4HEF - chain A; structure by X-ray diffraction, 1.86 A resolution.

# Chain A
Molecule: Beta-lactamase
Source organism: Pseudomonas aeruginosa
Notes: EC 3.5.2.6
UniProtKB: P24735 (AMPC_PSEAE); residues 29-388 here = UniProt positions 29-388
Sequence (360 residues; numbered 29 to 388; the number before each row is that of its first residue):
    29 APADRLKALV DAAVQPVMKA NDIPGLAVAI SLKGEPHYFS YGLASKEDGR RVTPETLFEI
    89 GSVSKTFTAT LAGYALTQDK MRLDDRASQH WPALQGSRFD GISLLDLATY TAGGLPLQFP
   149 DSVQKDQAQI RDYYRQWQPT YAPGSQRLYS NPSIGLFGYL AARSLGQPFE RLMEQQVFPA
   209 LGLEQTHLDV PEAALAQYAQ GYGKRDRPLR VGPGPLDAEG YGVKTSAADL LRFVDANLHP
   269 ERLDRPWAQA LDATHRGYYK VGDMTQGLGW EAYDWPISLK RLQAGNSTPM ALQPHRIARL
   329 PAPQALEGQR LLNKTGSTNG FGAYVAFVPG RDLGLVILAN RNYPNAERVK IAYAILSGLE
Glycans and other covalent adducts: NXL104, bound form (NXL) linked to Ser-90
Sequence notes: conflict Arg-233 (Asp in P24735)
Residues lining bound ligands: NXL104, bound form (NXL; (2S,5R)-1-formyl-5-[(sulfooxy)amino]piperidine-2-carboxamide): Gly-89, Lys-93, Leu-145, Gln-146, Tyr-177, Asn-179, Tyr-249, Ala-319, Lys-342, Thr-343, Gly-344, Ser-345, Asn-373
UniProt features mapped onto this chain:
  - active site: Ser-90 (Acyl-ester intermediate), Tyr-177 (Proton acceptor)
  - binding site (a beta-lactam): Ser-90, Gln-146, Tyr-177, Asn-179, Asn-370
Reported in the primary citation:
  - catalytic residues: Ser-92

# Summary
Covalently linked NXL104, bound form: at Ser-90. UniProt lists active-site residues Ser-90 and Tyr-177 and 5
beta-lactam-binding residues. The paper reports the catalytic residue Ser-92.
Chain A is Beta-lactamase (Pseudomonas aeruginosa); the structure, Structure of avibactam bound to Pseudomonas
aeruginosa AmpC, was determined by X-ray diffraction together with 4GZB, 4HBT and 4HBU from the same study.
